8QNB - chain A; structure by X-ray diffraction, 2.10 A resolution.

[Chain A]
Name: L-galactono-1,4-lactone dehydrogenase
From: synthetic construct
Notes: EC 1.3.2.3
Amino-acid sequence (511 residues; row label = number of the first residue in the row):
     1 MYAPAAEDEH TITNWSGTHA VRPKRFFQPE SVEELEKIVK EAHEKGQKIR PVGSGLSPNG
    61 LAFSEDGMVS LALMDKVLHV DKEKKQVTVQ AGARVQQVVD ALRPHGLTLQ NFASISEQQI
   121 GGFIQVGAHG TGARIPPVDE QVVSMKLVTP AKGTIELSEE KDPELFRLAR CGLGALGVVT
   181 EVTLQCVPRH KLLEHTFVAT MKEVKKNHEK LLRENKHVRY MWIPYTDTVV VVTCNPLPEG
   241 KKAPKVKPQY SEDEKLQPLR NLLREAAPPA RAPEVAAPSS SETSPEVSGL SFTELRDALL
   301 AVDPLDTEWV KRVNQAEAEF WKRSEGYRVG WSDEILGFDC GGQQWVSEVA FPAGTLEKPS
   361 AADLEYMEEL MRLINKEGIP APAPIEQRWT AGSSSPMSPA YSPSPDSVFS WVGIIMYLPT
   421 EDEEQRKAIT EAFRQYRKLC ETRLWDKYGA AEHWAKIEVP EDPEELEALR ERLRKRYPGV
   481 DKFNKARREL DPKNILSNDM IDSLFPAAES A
Unresolved in the structure: 1-9, 244-247, 266-280, 507-511
Ligand contacts:
  - FAD (flavin-adenine dinucleotide): Trp-15, Arg-50, Pro-51, Val-52, Gly-53, Ser-54, Gly-55, Leu-56, Ser-57, Pro-58, Leu-61, Ala-62, Leu-71, Ala-91, Ala-113, Ser-114, Ile-115, Gln-118, Gln-119, Gly-121, Gly-122, Phe-123, Gln-125, Val-126, Ala-128, His-129, Leu-173, Gly-174, Gly-177, Val-178, Val-179, Cys-340, Arg-388, His-453, Ala-455, Lys-456
  - L-galactono-1,4-lactone (X8X): Ser-114, Phe-338, Cys-340, Gln-344, Val-346, Glu-348, Pro-384, Glu-386, Arg-388, Ile-415, Lys-456
What the authors report for this chain:
  - conformationally variable residues (loop rearrangement): Gly-337 to Gln-344
  - binding site for L-galactono-1,4-lactone: Cys-340, Gln-344, Glu-386, Arg-388, Lys-456
  - catalytic residues: Arg-388, Lys-456 (proposed by the authors, not directly observed)
  - specificity-determining residues: Gly-413
  - mutagenesis - G413N: increased binding to L-gulono-1,4-lactone
  - mutagenesis - G413N: unchanged catalytic activity on L-galactono-1,4-lactone
  - mutagenesis - A113G (300-fold): increased catalytic activity on oxygen

[Summary]
Bound to chain A: flavin-adenine dinucleotide and L-galactono-1,4-lactone. From the paper: catalytic residues
Arg-388 and Lys-456; G413N increases binding to L-gulono-1,4-lactone.
Chain A is L-galactono-1,4-lactone dehydrogenase (synthetic construct); the structure, Crystal structure of
ancestral L-galactono-1,4-lactone dehydrogenase: in complex with L-galactono-1,4-lactone, was determined by
X-ray diffraction, deposited together with 8QMY, 8QNC and 8QNR.
